PDB entry 5M1Q | X-ray diffraction, 1.45 A resolution | chain A

[Chain A]
Protein: Phage terminase large subunit
Organism: Thermus phage G20c
Chain sequence (187 residues; row label = number of the first residue in the row):
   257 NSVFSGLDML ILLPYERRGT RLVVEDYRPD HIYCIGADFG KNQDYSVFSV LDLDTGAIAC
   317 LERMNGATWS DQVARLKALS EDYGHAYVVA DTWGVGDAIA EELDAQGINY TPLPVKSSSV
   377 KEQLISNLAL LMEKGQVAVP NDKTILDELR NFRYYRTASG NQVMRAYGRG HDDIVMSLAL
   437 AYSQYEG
Not modelled in the structure: 297, 412-425, 443
Bound ions: Zn2+ site 1: Asp264, Glu378; Zn2+ site 2: Asp294, Asp429; Zn2+ site 3: Asp300, His427, Asp429; Zn2+ site 4: Glu337, His341, Glu389
From the paper describing this entry:
  - Zn2+ coordination: Asp294, Asp300, His427, Asp429
  - Zn2+ coordination through a water molecule: Asp428

[Summary]
The Zn2+ site 1 is built by Asp264 and Glu378. The Zn2+ site 2 is built by Asp294 and Asp429. The paper
reports Zn2+ coordination by Asp294, Asp300 and His427 among others; water-mediated Zn2+ coordination by
Asp428.
Chain A is Phage terminase large subunit (Thermus phage G20c); the structure, Crystal structure of the large
terminase nuclease from thermophilic phage G20c with bound Zinc, was determined by X-ray diffraction,
deposited together with 5M1F, 5M1K, 5M1N, 5M1O and 5M1P.
